Entry 6NJS (X-ray diffraction, 2.70 A resolution); this record covers chain A.

Chain A:
Name: Signal transducer and activator of transcription 3
Organism: Homo sapiens
Reference sequence: P40763 (STAT3_HUMAN); numbering as in UniProt (aligned over 127-688)
Sequence (562 residues; row label = number of the first residue in the row):
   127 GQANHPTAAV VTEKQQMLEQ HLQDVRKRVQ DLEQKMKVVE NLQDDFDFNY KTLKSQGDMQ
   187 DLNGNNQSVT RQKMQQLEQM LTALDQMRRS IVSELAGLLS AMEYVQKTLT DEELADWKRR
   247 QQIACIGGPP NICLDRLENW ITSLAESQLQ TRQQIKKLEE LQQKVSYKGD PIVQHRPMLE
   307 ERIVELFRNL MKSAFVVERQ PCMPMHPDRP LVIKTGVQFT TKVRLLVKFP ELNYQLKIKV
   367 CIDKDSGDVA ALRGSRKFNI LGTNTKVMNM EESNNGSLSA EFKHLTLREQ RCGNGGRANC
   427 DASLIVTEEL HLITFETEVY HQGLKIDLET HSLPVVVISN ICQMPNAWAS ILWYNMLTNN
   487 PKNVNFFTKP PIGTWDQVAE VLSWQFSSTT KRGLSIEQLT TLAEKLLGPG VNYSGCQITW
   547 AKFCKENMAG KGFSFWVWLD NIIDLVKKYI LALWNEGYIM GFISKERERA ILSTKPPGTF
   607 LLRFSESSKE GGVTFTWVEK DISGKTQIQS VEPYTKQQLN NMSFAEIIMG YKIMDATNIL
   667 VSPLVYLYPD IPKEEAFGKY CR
Not modelled in the structure: 127-135, 181-191, 372-378, 419-429, 688
Small-molecule neighbours: KQV ([(2-{[(5S,8S,10aR)-3-acetyl-8-({(2S)-5-amino-1-[(diphenylmethyl)amino]-1,5-dioxopentan-2-yl}carbamoyl)-6-oxodecahydropyrrolo[1,2-a][1,5]diazocin-5-yl]carbamoyl}-1H-indol-5-yl)(difluoro)methyl]phosphonic acid (non-preferred name)): R609, S611, E612, S613, S614, T620, W623, Q635, S636, V637, E638, P639, Y640, Q644, Y657, K658, I659, L666
Swiss-Prot annotation at these positions:
  - motif: D150 to M162 (Essential for nuclear import)
  - modified residue: K601 (Allysine), K615 (Allysine), K631 (Allysine), Y640 (Phosphotyrosine), K685 (Allysine)
  - natural variant: R152 (R152W: In ADMIO1), M162 (M162R: In ADMIO1; uncertain significance), E166 (E166D: In ADMIO1; uncertain significance; E166K: In ADMIO1; uncertain significance), F174 (F174S: In ADMIO1; uncertain significance), V218 (V218A: In ADMIO1; uncertain significance), L260 (L260P: In ADMIO1; uncertain significance), R278 (R278C: In ADMIO1; R278H: In ADMIO1), R302 (R302Q: In ADMIO1; uncertain significance), R325 (R325W: In ADMIO1; uncertain significance), P330 (P330S: In ADMIO1), M331 (M331R: In ADMIO1; uncertain significance), Q344 (Q344H: In ADMIO1), 37 further natural variant entries in UniProt
  - mutagenesis: E434 to E435 (Inhibits leptin-mediated transactivation of CCND1 promoter. No effect on interaction with INPP5F), K685 (K685R: Decreased acetylation by EP300/p300, leading to impaired homodimerization and activation)
From the paper describing this entry:
  - binding site for KQV: R609, S611, E612, S613, S636, P639, Y640, Q644, Y657, K658, I659, L666

In short:
Chain A binds compound KQV. From UniProt: 3 mutagenesis sites. The paper reports a binding site for KQV at
R609, S611 and E612 among others.
Chain A is Signal transducer and activator of transcription 3 (Homo sapiens); the structure, Stat3 Core in
complex with compound SD36, was determined by X-ray diffraction (same publication as 6NUQ).
